PDB entry 6STJ | X-ray diffraction, 2.20 A resolution | chains E and F of the 8 polymer chains in the assembly

[Chain E (and F)]
Protein: Cystatin domain-containing protein
Notes: chain F of this document is another copy of the same molecule, construct and numbering; everything in this record applies to it too
Amino-acid sequence (91 residues; numbered 1 to 91; the number before each row is that of its first residue):
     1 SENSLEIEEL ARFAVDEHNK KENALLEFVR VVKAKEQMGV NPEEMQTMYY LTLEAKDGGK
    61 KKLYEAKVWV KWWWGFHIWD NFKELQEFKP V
Disordered / not traced: 1-2 (chain F: 1)

[Interface between chain E and chain F]
Residue-residue contacts (7):
  P42(E) with W74(F)
  E43(E) with W74(F); H77(F), salt bridge
  W74(E) with P42(F); E43(F)
  H77(E) with E43(F), salt bridge
  W79(E) with W79(F), hydrophobic
Other interface residues (no listed pair), chain E (6 interface residues in all): I78
Other interface residues (no listed pair), chain F (6 interface residues in all): I78

[Summary]
Chain E and chain F each contribute 6 residues to their interface; the contacts include 2 salt bridges. The
salt-bridged pair is E43(E)-H77(F).
Both chains are Cystatin domain-containing protein. Entry 6STJ (Selective Affimers Recognize BCL-2 Family
Proteins Through Non-Canonical Structural Motifs) was determined by X-ray diffraction together with 6ST2 from
the same study.
